PDB entry 3ZK6 | X-ray diffraction, 2.48 A resolution | chain A

== Chain A ==
Protein: Bcl-2-like protein 1
Source organism: Homo sapiens
Notes: fragment: residues 1-40 and 81-209
UniProtKB: Q07817 (B2CL1_HUMAN); residue numbers follow UniProt; this construct covers 1-40, 81-209
Chain sequence (181 residues; numbered -3 to 217; 40 numbers in that range are skipped by the numbering (no residue carries them; nothing is unmodelled there); the number before each row is that of its first residue; numbers below 1 keep their minus sign (Met-3 is residue -3)):
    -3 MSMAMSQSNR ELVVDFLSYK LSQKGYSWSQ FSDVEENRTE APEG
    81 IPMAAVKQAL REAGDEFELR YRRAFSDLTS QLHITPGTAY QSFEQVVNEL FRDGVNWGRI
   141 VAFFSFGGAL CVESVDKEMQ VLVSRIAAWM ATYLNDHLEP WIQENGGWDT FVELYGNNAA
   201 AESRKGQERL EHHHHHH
Disordered / not traced: -3 to 1, 29-40, 198-217
Differences from the reference sequence: expression tag (-3 to 0, 210-217)
Residues lining bound ligands: H1I (N-(3-(5-(1-(2-(benzo[d]thiazol-2-yl)hydrazono)ethyl)furan-2-yl)phenylsulfonyl)-6-phenylhexanamide): Phe97, Arg102, Phe105, Ser106, Asp107, Leu108, Thr109, Glu129, Leu130, Asn136, Gly138, Arg139, Ala142, Ser145, Phe146, Ala149
Curated features (UniProtKB/Swiss-Prot):
  - motif: Ser4 to Trp24 (BH4), Val86 to Arg100 (BH3), Glu129 to Gly148 (BH1), Pro180 to Tyr195 (BH2)
  - mutagenesis: Phe131 to Asp133 (No heterodimerization with BAX), Val135 to Trp137 (Loss of anti-apoptotic activity), Gly138 to Ile140 (Loss of anti-apoptotic activity), Gly138 (G138A: No heterodimerization with BAX), Ser145 to Gly147 (Decreases interaction with DNM1L, no effect on endocytosis enhancement), Gly148 (G148E: No heterodimerization with BAX), Asp156 (D156A: No effect on caspase-1 cleavage), Asp176 (D176A: No effect on caspase-1 cleavage), Trp188 to Phe191 (Abolishes interaction with DNM1L and endocytosis enhancement), Trp188 to Asp189 (Reduces anti-apoptotic activity by about half), Asp189 (D189A: No effect on caspase-1 cleavage)
From the paper describing this entry:
  - conformationally variable residues (side-chain flip): Phe105
  - binding site for H1I: Phe105, Ser106, Asp107, Leu108, Arg139

== Summary ==
Bound to chain A: compound H1I. UniProt lists 19 mutagenesis sites. From the paper: a binding site for H1I at
Phe105, Ser106 and Asp107 among others; conformational variability at Phe105.
Chain A is Bcl-2-like protein 1 (Homo sapiens); the structure, Crystal structure of Bcl-xL in complex with
inhibitor (Compound 2), was determined by X-ray diffraction (same publication as 3ZLN, 3ZLO and 3ZLR).
